Entry 9KEV (electron microscopy, 3.31 A resolution); this record covers chains G and F of the 14 polymer chains in the assembly.

[Chain G]
Molecule: Template strand DNA of the promoter
Sequence (108 nucleotides; each row starts with the number of its first residue):
     1 TGCATCCGTG AGTCGAGGGT AATAACGGCC TGTACGCGTC CGTTTCCGGC ACCCCAAATG
    61 AACCGTCCCT GGCTCCAAGG TGAACTCTGG GCGACGAGTG TTCGAGGT
Disordered / not traced: 15-16, 101-108

[Chain F]
Name: RNA polymerase sigma factor SigA
From: Mycobacterium tuberculosis H37Rv
UniProt: P9WGI1 (SIGA_MYCTU); residues 1-528 here = UniProt positions 1-528
Sequence (528 residues; numbered 1 to 528; the number before each row is that of its first residue):
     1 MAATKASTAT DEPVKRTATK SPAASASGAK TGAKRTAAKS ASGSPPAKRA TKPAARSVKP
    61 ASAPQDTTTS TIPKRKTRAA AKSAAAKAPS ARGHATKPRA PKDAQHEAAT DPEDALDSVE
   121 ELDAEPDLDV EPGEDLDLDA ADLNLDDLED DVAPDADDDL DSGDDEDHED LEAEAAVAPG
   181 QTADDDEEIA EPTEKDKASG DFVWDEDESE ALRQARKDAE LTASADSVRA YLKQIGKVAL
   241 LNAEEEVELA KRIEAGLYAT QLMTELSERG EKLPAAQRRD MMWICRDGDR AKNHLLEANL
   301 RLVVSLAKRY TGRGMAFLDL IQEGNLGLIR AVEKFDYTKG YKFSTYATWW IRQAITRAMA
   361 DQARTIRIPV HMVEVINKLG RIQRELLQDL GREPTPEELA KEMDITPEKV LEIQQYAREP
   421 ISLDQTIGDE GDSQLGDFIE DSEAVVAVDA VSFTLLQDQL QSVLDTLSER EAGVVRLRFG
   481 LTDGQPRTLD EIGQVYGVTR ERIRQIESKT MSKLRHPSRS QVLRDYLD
Disordered / not traced: 1-205, 528

[Chain G / chain F interface]
Residue-residue contacts - 22 pairs, chain G then chain F:
  DG17(G) - Phe438(F)  base contact
  DG18(G) - Ile427(F)  phosphate contact
  DG18(G) - Leu435(F)  base contact
  DG19(G) - Ile427(F)  phosphate contact
  DT20(G) - Ile421(F)  base contact
  DT20(G) - Gln425(F)  hydrogen bond to the base
  DA22(G) - Arg313(F)  base contact
  DA22(G) - Arg364(F)  base contact
  DA22(G) - Asn377(F)  base contact
  DT23(G) - Arg313(F)  hydrogen bond to the sugar
  DT23(G) - Asn377(F)  base contact
  DT23(G) - Gly380(F)  base contact
  DT23(G) - Arg381(F)  base contact
  DT23(G) - Arg384(F)  base contact
  DA24(G) - Tyr310(F)  phosphate contact
  DA24(G) - Arg313(F)  salt bridge to the phosphate
  DA24(G) - Arg352(F)  hydrogen bond to the base
  DA25(G) - Arg313(F)  salt bridge to the phosphate
  DA25(G) - Gln353(F)  base contact
  DA25(G) - Thr356(F)  base contact
  DC26(G) - Glu374(F)  base contact
  DC26(G) - Arg381(F)  salt bridge to the phosphate
Interface residues without a listed pair, chain G (10 interface residues in all): DT45
Interface residues without a listed pair, chain F (23 interface residues in all): Arg309, Trp349, Ile376, Lys378, Asp429, Ile439, Glu501

[Summary]
10 residues of chain G face 23 of chain F across their interface; the contacts include 3 hydrogen bonds and 3
salt bridges. Among the polar pairs are DT20(G)-Gln425(F), DA24(G)-Arg352(F) and DT23(G)-Arg313(F).
Chain G is Template strand DNA of the promoter and chain F is RNA polymerase sigma factor SigA (Mycobacterium
tuberculosis H37Rv); the structure, Cryo-EM structure of Mycobacterium tuberculosis transcription activation
complex with six PhoP molecules (composite map), was determined by electron microscopy, deposited together
with 9JI2, 9KET and 9KEU.
